Entry 3QQO (X-ray diffraction, 2.90 A resolution); this record covers chains A and B of the 6 polymer chains in the assembly.

== Chain A ==
Protein: Hemagglutinin
From: Influenza A virus
Notes: fragment: HA1 chain
UniProtKB: C7S226 (C7S226_I57A0); the construct lacks a stretch of the UniProt sequence and is renumbered around it, so the offset changes along the chain: 10-53 = UniProt 15-58; 54-81 = UniProt 60-87; 82-95 = UniProt 89-102; 96-116 = UniProt 104-124; 3 more segments
Chain sequence (327 residues; row label = number of the first residue in the row; note: 1 number in that range is skipped by the numbering (no residue carries it; nothing is unmodelled there); a row labelled like 116A-116C holds insertion residues (116A, then the next letters in order)):
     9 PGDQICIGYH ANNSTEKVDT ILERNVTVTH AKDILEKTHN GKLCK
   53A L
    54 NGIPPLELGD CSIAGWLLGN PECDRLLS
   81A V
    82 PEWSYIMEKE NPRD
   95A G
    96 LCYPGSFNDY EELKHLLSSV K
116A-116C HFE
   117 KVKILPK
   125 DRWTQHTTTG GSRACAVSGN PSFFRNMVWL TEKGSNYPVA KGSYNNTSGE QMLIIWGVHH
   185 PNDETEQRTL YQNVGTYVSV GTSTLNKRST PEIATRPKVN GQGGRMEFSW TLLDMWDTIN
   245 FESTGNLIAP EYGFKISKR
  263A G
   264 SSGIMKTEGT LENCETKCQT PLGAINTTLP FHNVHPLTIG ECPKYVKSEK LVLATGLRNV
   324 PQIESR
Not modelled in the structure: 325-329
Sequence notes: expression tag (9)
Cystine bridges: Cys52-Cys277, Cys64-Cys76, Cys97-Cys139, Cys281-Cys305
Covalently attached groups: N-acetylglucosamine (NAG) linked to Asn21, Asn169
Reported in the primary citation:
  - contacts within the chain: His116A-Glu174 (hydrogen bond)
  - conformationally variable residues (side-chain flip): Glu174, Arg263

== Chain B ==
Protein: Hemagglutinin
From: Influenza A virus
Notes: fragment: HA2 chain ectodomain
UniProtKB: C7S226 (C7S226_I57A0); residues 1-174 here correspond to UniProt positions 341-514 (UniProt number = residue number + 340)
Chain sequence (174 residues; numbered 1 to 174; the number before each row is that of its first residue):
     1 GLFGAIAGFI EGGWQGMVDG WYGYHHSNDQ GSGYAADKES TQKAFDGITN KVNSVIEKMN
    61 TQFEAVGKEF SNLERRLENL NKKMEDGFLD VWTYNAELLV LMENEHTLDF HDSNVKNLYD
   121 KVRMQLRDNV KELGNGCFEF YHKCDDECMN SVKNGTYDYP KYEEESKLNR NEIK
Not modelled in the structure: 173-174
Sequence notes: engineered mutation His106 (Arg446 in C7S226)
Cystine bridges: Cys144-Cys148
Reported in the primary citation:
  - conformationally variable residues (loop rearrangement, side-chain flip): Phe63, Glu64, Glu69, Phe70, His106

== Chain A / chain B interface ==
Inter-chain disulfides: Cys14(A)-Cys137(B)
Pairs across the interface - 121 pairs, chain A then chain B:
  Pro9(A) with Glu139(B); Lys143(B)
  Gly10(A) with Glu139(B); Phe140(B)
  Asp11(A) with Ser27(B); Asn28(B); Phe138(B); Glu139(B); Phe140(B), hydrogen bond (backbone-backbone); Lys143(B), salt bridge; Cys144(B), hydrogen bond (side chain-backbone)
  Gln12(A) with His25(B); His26(B); Ser27(B), hydrogen bond (backbone-backbone); Leu133(B); Cys137(B); Phe138(B); Glu139(B); Phe140(B); Met149(B)
  Ile13(A) with His25(B); Gly136(B); Cys137(B); Phe138(B), hydrogen bond (backbone-backbone); Phe140(B), hydrophobic; Val152(B), hydrophobic
  Cys14(A) with Trp14(B); Gly23(B); Tyr24(B); His25(B), hydrogen bond (backbone-backbone); Gly136(B); Cys137(B), disulfide
  Ile15(A) with Ile10(B); Trp14(B); Gly23(B); Tyr24(B), hydrophobic; Tyr119(B), hydrophobic; Gly136(B), hydrogen bond (backbone-backbone)
  Gly16(A) with Trp14(B); Tyr22(B); Gly23(B), hydrogen bond (backbone-backbone)
  Tyr17(A) with Ile6(B); Ala7(B), hydrogen bond (side chain-backbone); Ile10(B), hydrogen bond (side chain-backbone); Glu11(B); Gly12(B); Gly13(B); Trp14(B), hydrogen bond (backbone-backbone); Met17(B); Trp21(B)
  His18(A) with Met17(B), hydrogen bond (side chain-backbone); Val18(B); Gly20(B), hydrogen bond (side chain-backbone); Trp21(B), hydrogen bond (backbone-backbone)
  Ala19(A) with Gly13(B); Trp14(B); Gln15(B)
  Asn20(A) with Gln15(B), hydrogen bond (backbone-side chain)
  Asn21(A) with Gln15(B)
  Val26(A) with Asn104(B)
  Asp27(A) with Leu101(B); Asn104(B), hydrogen bond (backbone-side chain)
  Thr28(A) with Leu101(B); Asn104(B); Glu105(B), hydrogen bond
  Ile29(A) with Leu101(B); Met102(B); Glu105(B), hydrogen bond (backbone-side chain)
  Leu30(A) with Glu105(B), hydrogen bond (backbone-side chain)
  Val34(A) with Leu108(B), hydrophobic
  Thr37(A) with Trp21(B)
  Leu53A(A) with Phe63(B), hydrophobic
  Glu106(A) with Ser71(B)
  His110(A) with Glu69(B), salt bridge
  Ser265(A) with Ala65(B)
  Gly266(A) with Ala65(B)
  Thr291(A) with Ile56(B)
  Pro293(A) with Val55(B); Ile56(B), hydrophobic; Met59(B), hydrophobic
  Phe294(A) with Trp92(B), hydrophobic; Ala96(B), hydrophobic
  Pro299(A) with Val66(B)
  Leu300(A) with Val66(B)
  Thr301(A) with Val66(B), hydrogen bond (backbone-backbone)
  Ile302(A) with Glu64(B)
  Gly303(A) with Gln62(B); Phe63(B); Glu64(B), hydrogen bond (backbone-backbone)
  Glu304(A) with Phe63(B)
  Lys307(A) with Met59(B); Asn60(B), hydrogen bond (side chain-backbone); Trp92(B)
  Tyr308(A) with Leu89(B)
  Val309(A) with Leu89(B); Trp92(B); Thr93(B)
  Lys310(A) with Leu89(B); Thr93(B), hydrogen bond (backbone-side chain)
  Ser311(A) with Glu97(B), hydrogen bond
  Leu314(A) with Ala96(B), hydrophobic; Glu97(B); Val100(B), hydrophobic
  Val315(A) with Val100(B); Asn104(B), hydrogen bond (backbone-side chain)
  Leu316(A) with Val52(B), hydrophobic; Val55(B), hydrophobic; Asn104(B)
  Ala317(A) with Asn104(B), hydrogen bond (backbone-side chain); Thr107(B)
  Thr318(A) with Ile48(B); His111(B), hydrogen bond (backbone-side chain)
  Gly319(A) with Thr107(B); Leu108(B); His111(B), hydrogen bond (backbone-side chain)
  Leu320(A) with Trp21(B), hydrophobic; Tyr22(B), hydrophobic; His111(B), hydrogen bond (backbone-side chain)
  Arg321(A) with Leu108(B)
  Val323(A) with Gly12(B); Gly13(B), hydrogen bond (backbone-backbone)
Other interface residues (no listed pair), chain A (55 interface residues in all): Glu31, Val36, Ile42, Ser264, Cys305, Asn322, Pro324
Other interface residues (no listed pair), chain B (65 interface residues in all): Ala5, Asp29, Thr61, Phe70, Glu103, Val115, Leu118, Val122, His142
The authors on this interface:
  - specific contacts: Lys307(A)-Trp92(B) (cation-pi contact), Glu69(B)-His110(A)
  - interface residues, chain A: Thr301(A)
  - interface residues, chain B: Glu64(B)

== Overview ==
55 residues of chain A face 65 of chain B across their interface; the contacts include 1 disulfide bond, 29
hydrogen bonds and 2 salt bridges. Polar contacts include Asp11(A)-Lys143(B), His110(A)-Glu69(B) and
Asp11(A)-Cys144(B). The paper describes a cation-pi contact between Lys307(A) and Trp92(B); a contact between
Glu69(B) and His110(A). From the paper: interface residues Thr301(A) and Glu64(B); conformational variability
at Glu174(A), Arg263(A) and Phe63(B) among others.
Here chain A is Hemagglutinin and chain B is Hemagglutinin, both from Influenza A virus. Entry 3QQO (Crystal
structure of HA2 R106H mutant of H2 hemagglutinin, acidic pH form) was determined by X-ray diffraction,
deposited together with 3QQB, 3QQE and 3QQI.
